Entry 8WST (electron microscopy, 2.40 A resolution); this record covers chains B and G of the 6 polymer chains in the assembly.

Chain B:
Protein: Guanine nucleotide-binding protein G(I)/G(S)/G(T) subunit beta-1
From: Homo sapiens
Reference sequence: P62873 (GBB1_HUMAN); numbering as in UniProt (aligned over 2-340)
Amino-acid sequence (349 residues; numbered -6 to 342; the number before each row is that of its first residue; numbers below 1 keep their minus sign (His-6 is residue -6)):
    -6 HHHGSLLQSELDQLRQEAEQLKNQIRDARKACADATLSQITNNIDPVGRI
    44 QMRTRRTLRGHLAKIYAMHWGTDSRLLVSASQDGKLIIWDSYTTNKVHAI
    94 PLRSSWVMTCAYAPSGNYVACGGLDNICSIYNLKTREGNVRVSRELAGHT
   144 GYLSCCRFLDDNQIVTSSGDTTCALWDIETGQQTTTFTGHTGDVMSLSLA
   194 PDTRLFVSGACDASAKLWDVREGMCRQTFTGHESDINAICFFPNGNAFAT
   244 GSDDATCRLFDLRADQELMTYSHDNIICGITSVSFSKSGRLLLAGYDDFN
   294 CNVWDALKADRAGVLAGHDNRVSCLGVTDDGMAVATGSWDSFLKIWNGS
Unresolved in the structure: -6 to 3, 341-342
Sequence notes: expression tag (-6 to 1, 341-342)
Swiss-Prot annotation at these positions:
  - modified residue: Ser2 (N-acetylserine), His266 (Phosphohistidine)

Chain G:
Protein: Guanine nucleotide-binding protein G(I)/G(S)/G(O) subunit gamma-2
From: Homo sapiens
Reference sequence: P59768 (GBG2_HUMAN); numbering as in UniProt (aligned over 1-71)
Amino-acid sequence (71 residues; numbered 1 to 71; the number before each row is that of its first residue):
     1 MASNNTASIAQARKLVEQLKMEANIDRIKVSKAAADLMAYCEAHAKEDPL
    51 LTPVPASENPFREKKFFCAIL
Unresolved in the structure: 1-6, 64-71
Swiss-Prot annotation at these positions:
  - modified residue: Ala2 (N-acetylalanine), Cys68 (Cysteine methyl ester)
  - lipidation: Cys68 (S-geranylgeranyl cysteine)

Interface between chain B and chain G:
Pairs across the interface (75):
  Leu7(B) - Ile9(G)  hydrophobic
  Leu7(B) - Ala12(G)  hydrophobic
  Leu7(B) - Arg13(G)
  Leu7(B) - Val16(G)
  Ala11(B) - Val16(G)  hydrophobic
  Ala11(B) - Leu19(G)
  Leu14(B) - Val16(G)
  Leu14(B) - Leu19(G)  hydrophobic
  Leu14(B) - Lys20(G)
  Ile18(B) - Leu19(G)
  Ile18(B) - Ala23(G)  hydrophobic
  Ala21(B) - Arg27(G)
  Arg22(B) - Arg27(G)
  Cys25(B) - Arg27(G)
  Cys25(B) - Lys29(G)
  Cys25(B) - Val30(G)  hydrogen bond (backbone-backbone)
  Ala28(B) - Val30(G)
  Ala28(B) - Ser31(G)
  Leu30(B) - Ala34(G)  hydrophobic
  Ile33(B) - Ala34(G)  hydrophobic
  Ile33(B) - Met38(G)  hydrophobic
  Thr34(B) - Met38(G)
  Ile37(B) - Met38(G)  hydrophobic
  Val40(B) - Leu51(G)  hydrophobic
  Met45(B) - Leu50(G)  hydrophobic
  Arg48(B) - Phe61(G)  hydrogen bond (side chain-backbone)
  Arg48(B) - Arg62(G)  hydrogen bond (side chain-backbone)
  Arg48(B) - Glu63(G)
  Arg49(B) - Pro60(G)
  Arg49(B) - Phe61(G)
  Arg49(B) - Glu63(G)  hydrogen bond (side chain-backbone)
  Ser84(B) - Phe61(G)
  Tyr85(B) - Pro60(G)  hydrophobic
  Tyr85(B) - Phe61(G)  hydrophobic
  Lys209(B) - Glu22(G)  salt bridge
  Met217(B) - Met21(G)  hydrophobic
  Cys218(B) - Gln18(G)  hydrogen bond (backbone-side chain)
  Cys218(B) - Glu22(G)
  Thr221(B) - Glu22(G)
  Phe235(B) - Tyr40(G)  hydrophobic
  Phe235(B) - Cys41(G)  hydrophobic
  Pro236(B) - Tyr40(G)
  Asn237(B) - Tyr40(G)
  Asp254(B) - Ala33(G)
  Asp254(B) - Leu37(G)
  Arg256(B) - Arg27(G)
  Arg256(B) - Ile28(G)  hydrogen bond (backbone-backbone)
  Arg256(B) - Ala33(G)
  Arg256(B) - Asp36(G)  salt bridge
  Ala257(B) - Arg27(G)
  Ala257(B) - Ile28(G)
  Asp258(B) - Ile25(G)
  Asp258(B) - Arg27(G)
  Gln259(B) - Val30(G)
  Leu261(B) - Val30(G)  hydrophobic
  Leu261(B) - Leu37(G)  hydrophobic
  Ser279(B) - Asp48(G)
  Ser279(B) - Leu50(G)
  Lys280(B) - Glu47(G)  salt bridge
  Lys280(B) - Asp48(G)
  Ser281(B) - Tyr40(G)
  Ser281(B) - Cys41(G)
  Ser281(B) - His44(G)
  Ser281(B) - Asp48(G)  hydrogen bond
  Arg283(B) - Leu51(G)
  Leu284(B) - Leu51(G)  hydrophobic
  Leu300(B) - Cys41(G)  hydrophobic
  Val320(B) - Leu50(G)  hydrophobic
  Asp323(B) - Pro49(G)
  Gly324(B) - Pro49(G)
  Gly324(B) - Leu50(G)
  Met325(B) - Pro49(G)  hydrophobic
  Ala326(B) - Phe61(G)  hydrophobic
  Ile338(B) - Phe61(G)  hydrophobic
  Asn340(B) - Phe61(G)
Also at the interface, not in a pair above, chain B (54 interface residues in all): Glu10, Ala26, Asp27, Ile43, Trp63, Arg219, Gln220, Ala240, Leu252, Gly282
Also at the interface, not in a pair above, chain G (37 interface residues in all): Lys32, Glu42, Ala45, Asn59

Overview:
54 residues of chain B and 37 residues of chain G are in contact; the contacts include 7 hydrogen bonds and 3
salt bridges. Among the polar pairs are Lys209(B)-Glu22(G), Arg256(B)-Asp36(G) and Lys280(B)-Glu47(G).
Here chain B is Guanine nucleotide-binding protein G(I)/G(S)/G(T) subunit beta-1 and chain G is Guanine
nucleotide-binding protein G(I)/G(S)/G(O) subunit gamma-2, both from Homo sapiens. Entry 8WST (Cryo-EM
structure of Melanin-Concentrating Hormone Receptor 2 with MCH) was determined by electron microscopy.
